4Z70 - chains A and B of the 3 polymer chains in the assembly; structure by X-ray diffraction, 1.95 A resolution.

[Chain A (and B)]
Name: Inorganic pyrophosphatase
Organism: Mycobacterium tuberculosis (strain ATCC 25618 / H37Rv)
Notes: EC 3.6.1.1; chain B of this document is another copy of the same molecule, construct and numbering; everything in this record applies to it too
UniProt: P9WI55 (IPYR_MYCTU); numbering as in UniProt (aligned over 1-162)
Sequence (171 residues; each row starts with the number of its first residue; numbers below 1 keep their minus sign (Met-8 is residue -8)):
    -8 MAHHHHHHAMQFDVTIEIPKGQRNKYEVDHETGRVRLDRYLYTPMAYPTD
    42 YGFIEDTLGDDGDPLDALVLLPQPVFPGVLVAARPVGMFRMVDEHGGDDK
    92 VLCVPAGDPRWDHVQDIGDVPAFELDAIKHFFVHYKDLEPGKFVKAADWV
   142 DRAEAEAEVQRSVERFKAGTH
Unresolved in the structure: -8 to -1, 160-162 (chain B: -8 to -3, 160-162)
Sequence notes: initiating methionine (-8); expression tag (-7 to 0)
Curated features (UniProtKB/Swiss-Prot):
  - active site: Asp89 (Proton acceptor)
  - binding site (Mg(2+)): Glu8, Asp52, Asp57, Asp84, Asp89
  - binding site (substrate): Lys16, Arg30, Tyr42, Tyr126
  - mutagenesis: His21 (H21K: 4-fold decrease in catalytic activity with Mg(2+) as cofactor. 3-fold increase in catalytic activity with Zn(2+) as cofactor. Shifts the pH for optimal activity to 8.5), Asp54 (D54N: 3-fold decrease in catalytic activity, and 2-fold decrease in substrate affinity), Asp57 (D57N: Loss of catalytic activity), His86 (H86A: Nearly no effect on catalytic activity with Mg(2+) as cofactor. 10-fold increase in catalytic activity with Zn(2+) as cofactor), Asp89 (D89N: Loss of catalytic activity)

[How chain A and chain B interact]
Contacting residue pairs (29):
  Asp4(A) with Arg27(B), salt bridge
  Thr6(A) with Arg25(B), hydrogen bond
  Glu46(A) with Arg25(B), salt bridge
  Pro63(A) with Tyr31(B), hydrophobic
  Gln64(A) with Gln13(B), hydrogen bond; Asn15(B); Tyr31(B)
  Pro65(A) with Asn15(B), hydrogen bond (backbone-side chain); Tyr17(B)
  Val66(A) with Asn15(B); Tyr17(B); Leu28(B), hydrophobic
  Phe67(A) with Gln13(B); Tyr17(B); Phe67(B), hydrophobic; Pro68(B), hydrophobic
  Gly69(A) with Arg25(B), hydrogen bond (backbone-side chain)
  Val70(A) with Val26(B); Leu28(B)
  Leu71(A) with Arg25(B); Val26(B), hydrogen bond (backbone-backbone); Arg27(B); Leu28(B), hydrogen bond (backbone-backbone)
  Ala73(A) with Arg27(B)
  Asp99(A) with Tyr33(B), hydrogen bond
  Pro100(A) with Tyr33(B)
  Arg101(A) with Tyr31(B), hydrogen bond (side chain-backbone); Leu32(B), hydrogen bond (side chain-backbone); Tyr33(B)
Other interface residues (no listed pair), chain A (17 interface residues in all): Leu62, Val72
Other interface residues (no listed pair), chain B (14 interface residues in all): Arg14, Arg30

[Overview]
Chain A and chain B form an interface of 17 and 14 residues respectively, with 9 hydrogen bonds and 2 salt
bridges. Among the polar pairs are Asp4(A)-Arg27(B), Glu46(A)-Arg25(B) and Thr6(A)-Arg25(B).
Both chains are Inorganic pyrophosphatase (Mycobacterium tuberculosis (strain ATCC 25618 / H37Rv)). Entry 4Z70
(Crystal structure of inorganic pyrophosphatase from Mycobacterium tuberculosis in complex with Ca ions) was
determined by X-ray diffraction (same publication as 4Z71, 4Z72, 4Z73 and 4Z74).
